7GWH - chains A and D; structure by X-ray diffraction, 1.90 A resolution.

[Chain A]
Molecule: B-cell lymphoma 6 protein
From: Homo sapiens
Reference sequence: P41182 (BCL6_HUMAN); numbering as in UniProt (aligned over 5-129)
Sequence (128 residues; numbered 2 to 129; the number before each row is that of its first residue):
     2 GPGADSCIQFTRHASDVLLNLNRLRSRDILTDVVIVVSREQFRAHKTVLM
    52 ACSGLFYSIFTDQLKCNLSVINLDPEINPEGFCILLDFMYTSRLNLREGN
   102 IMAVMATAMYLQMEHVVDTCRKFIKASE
Not modelled in the structure: 2-5, 129
Sequence notes: expression tag (2-4)

[Chain D]
Molecule: WVIP tetrapeptide
Sequence (6 residues; row label = number of the first residue in the row; numbering starts at 0):
     0 XWVIPA
Modified residues: ACE (acetyl group) at position 0

[How chain A and chain D interact]
Contacting residue pairs - 11 pairs, chain A then chain D:
  C8(A) - P4(D)
  I9(A) - W1(D)  hydrophobic
  I9(A) - V2(D)
  Q10(A) - ACE_0(D)
  Q10(A) - W1(D)
  Q10(A) - V2(D)  hydrogen bond (backbone-backbone)
  Q10(A) - P4(D)
  F11(A) - ACE_0(D)
  F11(A) - W1(D)
  T12(A) - ACE_0(D)  hydrogen bond (backbone-backbone)
  T12(A) - V2(D)
Interface residues without a listed pair, chain D (5 interface residues in all): I3

[Summary]
Chain A and chain D each contribute 5 residues to their interface, with 2 hydrogen bonds. The backbones
hydrogen-bond at Q10(A)-V2(D) and T12(A)-ACE_0(D).
Chain A is B-cell lymphoma 6 protein (Homo sapiens) and chain D is WVIP tetrapeptide; the structure, Crystal
Structure of B-cell lymphoma 6 protein BTB domain in complex with ligand 6 at 2.46 ..., was determined by
X-ray diffraction, deposited together with 7GUD, 7GUE, 7GUF, 7GUG, 7GUH, 7GUI and 126 further entries.
